Entry 7YWA (electron microscopy, 3.26 A resolution); this record covers chains F and G of the 4 polymer chains in the assembly.

== Chain F (and G) ==
Protein: Protein RecA
From: Escherichia coli
Notes: chain G of this document is another copy of the same molecule, construct and numbering; everything in this record applies to it too
UniProt: A0A485JBB4 (A0A485JBB4_ECOLX); residues 0-352 here correspond to UniProt positions 1-353 (UniProt number = residue number + 1)
Amino-acid sequence (353 residues; row label = number of the first residue in the row; numbering starts at 0):
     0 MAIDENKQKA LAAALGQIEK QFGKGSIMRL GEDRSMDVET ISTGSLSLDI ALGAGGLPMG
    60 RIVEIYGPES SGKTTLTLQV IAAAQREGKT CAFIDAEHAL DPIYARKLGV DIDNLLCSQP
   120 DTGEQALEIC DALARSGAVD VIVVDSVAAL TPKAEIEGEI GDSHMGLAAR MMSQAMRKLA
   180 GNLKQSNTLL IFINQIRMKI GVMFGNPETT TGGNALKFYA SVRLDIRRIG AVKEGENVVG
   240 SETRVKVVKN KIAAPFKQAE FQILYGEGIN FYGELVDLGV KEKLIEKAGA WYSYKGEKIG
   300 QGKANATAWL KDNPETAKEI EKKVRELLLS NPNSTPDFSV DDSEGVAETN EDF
Disordered / not traced: 0, 334-352
Ion coordination: Mg2+: Thr73 (together with ATP-gamma-S)
Residues lining bound ligands:
  - ATP-gamma-S (AGS; phosphothiophosphoric acid-adenylate ester): Phe217, Lys248, Asn249, Lys250, Ile251, Ala252, Ala253, Pro254
  - ATP-gamma-S: Pro67, Glu68, Ser69, Ser70, Gly71, Lys72, Thr73, Thr74, Asp100, Tyr103, Asp144, Ser240, Tyr264, Gly265
What the authors report for this chain:
  - mutagenesis - F203A: decreased catalytic activity on UmuD

== Interface between chain F and chain G ==
Residue-residue contacts - 82 pairs, chain F then chain G:
  Lys6(F) with Ala137(G)
  Ala9(F) with Ser135(G)
  Leu10(F) with Thr89(G); Ala137(G), hydrophobic
  Ala13(F) with Ser135(G)
  Leu14(F) with Leu115(G), hydrophobic
  Gln16(F) with Ala131(G); Arg134(G)
  Ile17(F) with Ile128(G), hydrophobic; Ala131(G), hydrophobic; Leu132(G), hydrophobic
  Gln20(F) with Glu127(G)
  Phe21(F) with Gln124(G); Glu127(G); Ile128(G), hydrophobic
  Ser25(F) with Ser117(G), hydrogen bond (backbone-side chain)
  Ile26(F) with Cys116(G); Leu132(G), hydrophobic
  Met27(F) with Leu115(G); Cys116(G), hydrogen bond (backbone-backbone)
  Arg28(F) with Asp112(G); Leu114(G)
  Leu29(F) with Pro101(G), hydrophobic; Ile111(G), hydrogen bond (backbone-backbone); Leu114(G), hydrogen bond (backbone-backbone); Cys116(G), hydrophobic
  Gly30(F) with Ile111(G), hydrogen bond (backbone-backbone); Asp112(G)
  Met35(F) with Leu99(G), hydrophobic; Pro101(G); Cys116(G), hydrophobic; Gln118(G)
  Val37(F) with Asp100(G)
  Arg60(F) with His97(G); Leu99(G)
  Glu123(F) with Ile159(G); Gly160(G)
  Leu126(F) with Ile159(G)
  Glu127(F) with Glu158(G); Ile159(G), hydrogen bond (side chain-backbone)
  Met164(F) with Ile199(G), hydrophobic
  Gly165(F) with Ile199(G)
  Ser172(F) with Arg196(G), hydrogen bond
  Gln173(F) with Glu154(G), hydrogen bond; Ile159(G); Gly160(G), hydrogen bond (side chain-backbone); Asp161(G), hydrogen bond (side chain-backbone); His163(G)
  Ala174(F) with Ile159(G), hydrophobic
  Arg176(F) with Ala147(G); Thr150(G); Glu154(G), salt bridge
  Lys177(F) with Glu154(G); Ile155(G); Gly157(G); Ile159(G)
  Gly180(F) with His97(G)
  Lys183(F) with His97(G), hydrogen bond (side chain-backbone); Gln118(G), hydrogen bond
  Gln184(F) with Asp120(G), hydrogen bond
  Asn213(F) with Ile195(G), hydrogen bond (side chain-backbone)
  Ala214(F) with Arg196(G)
  Lys216(F) with Glu68(G)
  Phe217(F) with Gly66(G); Pro67(G); Glu68(G); Glu96(G); Gln194(G); Ile195(G); Arg196(G)
  Tyr218(F) with Ala147(G), hydrogen bond (side chain-backbone); Ala148(G), hydrogen bond (side chain-backbone); Gln194(G); Arg196(G)
  Lys248(F) with Ser69(G)
  Lys250(F) with Glu96(G), salt bridge; Ala98(G)
  Ile251(F) with Asp100(G)
  Pro254(F) with Tyr264(G)
  Phe255(F) with Arg227(G); Val237(G), hydrophobic; Tyr264(G)
Other interface residues (no listed pair), chain F (46 interface residues in all): Ser34, Asp36, Asp130, Met170, Ala179
Other interface residues (no listed pair), chain G (51 interface residues in all): Lys72, Asp94, Ala104, Asn113, Gly136, Asp139

== Summary ==
46 residues of chain F and 51 residues of chain G are in contact, with 16 hydrogen bonds and 2 salt bridges.
Polar pairs include Arg176(F)-Glu154(G), Lys250(F)-Glu96(G) and Ser25(F)-Ser117(G). Chain F binds ATP-gamma-S.
From the paper: F203A of chain F reduces catalytic activity on UmuD.
Chain F and chain G are both Protein RecA (Escherichia coli); the structure, Structure of DinI in complex with
RecA filament, was determined by electron microscopy, deposited together with 8GMS, 8GMT and 8GMU.
